PDB entry 2V4L | X-ray diffraction, 2.50 A resolution | chain A

Chain A:
Protein: Phosphatidylinositol-4,5-bisphosphate 3-kinase catalytic subunit gamma isoform
From: Homo sapiens
Notes: EC 2.7.1.153; fragment: catalytic subunit, residues 144-1102
UniProt: P48736 (PK3CG_HUMAN); residue numbers follow UniProt; this construct covers 144-1102
Chain sequence (966 residues; numbered 143 to 1108; the number before each row is that of its first residue):
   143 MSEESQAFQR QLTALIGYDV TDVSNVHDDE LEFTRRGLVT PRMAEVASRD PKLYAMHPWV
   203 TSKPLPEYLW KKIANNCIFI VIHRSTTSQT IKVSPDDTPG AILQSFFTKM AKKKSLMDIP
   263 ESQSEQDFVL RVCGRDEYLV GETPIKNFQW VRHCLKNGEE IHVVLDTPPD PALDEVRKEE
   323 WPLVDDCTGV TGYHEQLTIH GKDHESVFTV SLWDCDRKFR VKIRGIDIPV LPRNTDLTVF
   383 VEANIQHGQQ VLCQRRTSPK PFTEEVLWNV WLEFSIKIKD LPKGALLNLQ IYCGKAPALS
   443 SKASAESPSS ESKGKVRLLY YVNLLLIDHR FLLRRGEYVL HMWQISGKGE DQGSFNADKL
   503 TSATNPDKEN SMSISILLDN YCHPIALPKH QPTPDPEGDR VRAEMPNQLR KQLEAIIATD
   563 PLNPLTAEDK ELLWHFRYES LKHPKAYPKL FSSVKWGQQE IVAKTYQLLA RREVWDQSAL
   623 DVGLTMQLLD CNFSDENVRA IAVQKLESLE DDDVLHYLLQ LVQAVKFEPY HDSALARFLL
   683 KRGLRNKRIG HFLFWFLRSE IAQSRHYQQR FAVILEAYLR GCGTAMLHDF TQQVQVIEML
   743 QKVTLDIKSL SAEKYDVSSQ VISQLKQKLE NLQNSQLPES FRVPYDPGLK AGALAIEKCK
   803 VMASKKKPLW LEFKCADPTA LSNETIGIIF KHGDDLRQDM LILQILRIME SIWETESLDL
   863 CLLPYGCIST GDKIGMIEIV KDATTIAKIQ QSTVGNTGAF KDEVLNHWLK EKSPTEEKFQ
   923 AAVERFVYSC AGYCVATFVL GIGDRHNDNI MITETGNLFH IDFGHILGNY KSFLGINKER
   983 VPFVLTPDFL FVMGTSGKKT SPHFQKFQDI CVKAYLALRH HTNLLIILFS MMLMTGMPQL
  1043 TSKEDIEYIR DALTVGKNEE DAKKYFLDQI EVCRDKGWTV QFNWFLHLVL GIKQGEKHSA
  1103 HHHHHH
Not modelled in the structure: 143, 255-267, 324-356, 437-458, 490-496, 523-524, 529-543, 968-980, 1094-1108
Construct notes: expression tag (143, 1103-1108); conflict Arg-459 (Gln in P48736)
Ligand contacts: ABJ (3-[4-amino-1-(1-methylethyl)-1H-pyrazolo[3,4-d]pyrimidin-3-yl]phenol): Trp-812, Ile-831, Lys-833, Tyr-867, Ile-879, Glu-880, Ile-881, Val-882, Thr-887, Met-953, Ile-963, Asp-964
Swiss-Prot annotation at these positions:
  - region: Val-803 to Lys-809 (G-loop), Gly-943 to Asn-951 (Catalytic loop), His-962 to Thr-988 (Activation loop)
  - binding site (ATP): Gly-829 to Leu-838, Leu-864 to Thr-872, Phe-961 to Leu-969
  - modified residue: Thr-1024 (Phosphothreonine), Ser-1101 (Phosphoserine)
From the paper describing this entry:
  - binding site for ABJ: Lys-833, Ile-879, Glu-880, Val-882
  - catalytic residues: Lys-833 (citing earlier work)

In short:
Bound to chain A: compound ABJ. UniProt lists 28 ATP-binding residues. The paper reports the catalytic residue
Lys-833; a binding site for ABJ at Lys-833, Ile-879 and Glu-880 among others.
Chain A is Phosphatidylinositol-4,5-bisphosphate 3-kinase catalytic subunit gamma isoform (Homo sapiens); the
structure, complex of human phosphoinositide 3-kinase catalytic subunit gamma (p110 gamma) with PIK-284, was
determined by X-ray diffraction together with 3EN4, 3EN5, 3EN6, 3EN7 and 3ENE from the same study.
